PDB entry 4UMN | X-ray diffraction, 1.99 A resolution | chains A and D of the 4 polymer chains in the assembly

[Chain A]
Name: E3 ubiquitin-protein ligase Mdm2
Organism: Homo sapiens
Notes: EC 2.3.2.27; fragment: p53 binding domain, residues 6-125
UniProt: Q00987 (MDM2_HUMAN); residue numbers follow UniProt; this construct covers 6-125
Amino-acid sequence (120 residues; row label = number of the first residue in the row):
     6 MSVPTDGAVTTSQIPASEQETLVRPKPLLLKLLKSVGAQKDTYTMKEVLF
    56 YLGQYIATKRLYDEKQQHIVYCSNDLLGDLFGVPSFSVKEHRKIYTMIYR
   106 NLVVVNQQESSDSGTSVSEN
Disordered / not traced: 6-17, 113-125
Sequence notes: conflict Ala62 (Met in Q00987)
From the paper describing this entry:
  - conformationally variable residues (side-chain flip): Pro20 to Gln24, Phe55, Tyr100
  - contacts within the chain: Ile19-Tyr100

[Chain D]
Name: M06
Notes: fragment: mdm2 interacting peptide, residues 17-27
Amino-acid sequence (13 residues; each row starts with the number of its first residue):
    16 XTSFXEYWYLLLX
Modified residues: ACE (acetyl group) at position 16, 0EH ((2R)-2-amino-2-methylnonanoic acid) at position 20, NH2 (amino group) at position 28; Leu27 (2-methyl-l-norleucine; MK8)
Glycans and other covalent adducts: covalent link 0EH_20-Leu27

[Chain A / chain D interface]
Contacting residue pairs (12; chain A residue first):
  Gln44(A) with ACE_16(D)
  Lys51(A) with Tyr24(D), hydrogen bond
  Phe55(A) with Ser18(D); 0EH_20(D); Glu21(D); Tyr24(D), hydrophobic
  Tyr56(A) with ACE_16(D), hydrogen bond (side chain-backbone); Thr17(D); Ser18(D), hydrogen bond (side chain-backbone)
  Gln59(A) with Ser18(D); Phe19(D), hydrogen bond (side chain-backbone); 0EH_20(D), hydrogen bond (side chain-backbone)
Other interface residues (no listed pair), chain A (7 interface residues in all): Lys45, Glu52

[Summary]
The chain A/chain D interface involves 7 residues from each chain; the contacts include 5 hydrogen bonds.
Polar pairs include Lys51(A)-Tyr24(D), Tyr56(A)-ACE_16(D) and Tyr56(A)-Ser18(D). From the paper:
conformational variability at Pro20(A), Phe55(A) and Tyr100(A); contacts within the chain involving Ile19(A)
and Tyr100(A).
Chain A is E3 ubiquitin-protein ligase Mdm2 (Homo sapiens) and chain D is M06; the structure, Structure of a
stapled peptide antagonist bound to Nutlin-resistant Mdm2, was determined by X-ray diffraction.
